PDB entry 2IEB | X-ray diffraction, 2.20 A resolution | chain A

Chain A:
Name: Enoyl-[acyl-carrier-protein] reductase [NADH]
Source organism: Mycobacterium tuberculosis
Notes: EC 1.3.1.9
UniProtKB: P0A5Y6 (INHA_MYCTU); numbering as in UniProt (aligned over 2-269)
Amino-acid sequence (268 residues; numbered 2 to 269; the number before each row is that of its first residue):
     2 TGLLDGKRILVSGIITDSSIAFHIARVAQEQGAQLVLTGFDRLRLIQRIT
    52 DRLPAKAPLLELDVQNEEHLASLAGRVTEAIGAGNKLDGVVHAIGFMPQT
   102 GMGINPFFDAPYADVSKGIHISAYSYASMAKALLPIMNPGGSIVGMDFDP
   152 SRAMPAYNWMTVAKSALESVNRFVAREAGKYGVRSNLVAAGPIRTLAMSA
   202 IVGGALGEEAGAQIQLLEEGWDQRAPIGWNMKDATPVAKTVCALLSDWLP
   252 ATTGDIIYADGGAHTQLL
Differences from the reference sequence: engineered mutation A94 (Ser in P0A5Y6)
Ligand contacts: NADH-INH (ZID; isonicotinic-acetyl-nicotinamide-adenine dinucleotide): G14, I15, I16, S20, I21, A22, F41, L63, D64, V65, Q66, A94, I95, G96, F97, I122, M147, D148, F149, M155, Y158, M161, K165, A191, G192, P193, I194, T196, M199, L218, W222

Summary:
Bound to chain A: NADH-INH.
Chain A is Enoyl-[acyl-carrier-protein] reductase [NADH] (Mycobacterium tuberculosis); the structure, Crystal
Structure of Isoniazid-resistant S94A ENOYL-ACP(COA) Reductase Mutant Enzyme from MYCOBACTERIUM TUBERCULOSIS
in Complex with NADH-INH, was determined by X-ray diffraction, deposited together with 2IDZ, 2IE0 and 2IED.
